8W1O - chains G and K of the 14 polymer chains in the assembly; structure by electron microscopy, 2.80 A resolution.

# Chain G
Protein: Core protein VP3
From: Bluetongue virus (serotype 1 / isolate South Africa)
Reference sequence: Q1AE73 (Q1AE73_9REOV); residue numbers follow UniProt; this construct covers 1-901
Sequence (901 residues; each row starts with the number of its first residue):
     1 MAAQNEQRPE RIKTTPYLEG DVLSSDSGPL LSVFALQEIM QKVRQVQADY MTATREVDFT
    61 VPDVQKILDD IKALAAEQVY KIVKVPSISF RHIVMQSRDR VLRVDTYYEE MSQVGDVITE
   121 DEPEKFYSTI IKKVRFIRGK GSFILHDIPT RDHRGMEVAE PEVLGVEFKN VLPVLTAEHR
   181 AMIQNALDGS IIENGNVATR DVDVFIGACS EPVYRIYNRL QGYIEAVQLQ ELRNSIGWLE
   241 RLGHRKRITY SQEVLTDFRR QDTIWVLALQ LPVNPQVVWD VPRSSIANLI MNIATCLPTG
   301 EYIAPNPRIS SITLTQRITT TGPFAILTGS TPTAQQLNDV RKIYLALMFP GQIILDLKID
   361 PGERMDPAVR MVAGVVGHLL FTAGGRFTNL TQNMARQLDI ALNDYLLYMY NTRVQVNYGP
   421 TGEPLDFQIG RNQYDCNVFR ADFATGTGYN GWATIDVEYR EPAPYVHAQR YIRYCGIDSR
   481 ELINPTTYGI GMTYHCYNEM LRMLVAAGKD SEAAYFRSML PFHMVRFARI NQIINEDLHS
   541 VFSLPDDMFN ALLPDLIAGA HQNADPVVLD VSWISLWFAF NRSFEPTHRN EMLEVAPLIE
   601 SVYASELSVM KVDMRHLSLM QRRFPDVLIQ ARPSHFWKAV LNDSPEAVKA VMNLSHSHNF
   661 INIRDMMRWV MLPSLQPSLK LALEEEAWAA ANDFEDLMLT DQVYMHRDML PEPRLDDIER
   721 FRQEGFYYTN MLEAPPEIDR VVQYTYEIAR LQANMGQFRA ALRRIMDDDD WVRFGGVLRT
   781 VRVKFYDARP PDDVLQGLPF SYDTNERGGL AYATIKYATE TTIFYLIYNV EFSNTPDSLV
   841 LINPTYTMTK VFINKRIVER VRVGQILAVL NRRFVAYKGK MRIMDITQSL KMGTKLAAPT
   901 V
Unresolved in the structure: 1-25, 44-55
What the authors report for this chain:
  - mutagenesis - R431F: abolished growth in response to reverse genetics method

# Chain K
Protein: RNA-directed RNA polymerase
From: Bluetongue virus (serotype 1 / isolate South Africa)
Notes: EC 2.7.7.48
Reference sequence: W0G557 (W0G557_9REOV); residues 1-1302 here = UniProt positions 1-1302
Sequence (1302 residues; row label = number of the first residue in the row):
     1 MVAITVQGAQ LIKRVVERFY PGIAFNINEG ACYIYKFSDH IRRIRMKHGT KYRRQAEEII
    61 RNISLRKERL YGIPVLDEVE WKYVFDGQTF QSYAFEVYVN SILPWSELDP EEEFLRNYRV
   121 SREMTEVEKF IEFRAKNEMQ IYGDIPIKVW CCFINELSAE LKHVPLGMQV MADFVNRFDS
   181 PFHQGNRDLS NLEDFQVAYT TPLLFEMCCM ESILEFNIKM RMREEEISAL EFGDMKVDPV
   241 GLLREFFILC LPHPKKINNV LRAPYSWFVK MWGVGADPIV VLQSTAGDDR NSKDVFYDKF
   301 RTEPNRYKAL FRSSFYNESR RMNEEKILEA VKYSQKLGSH DRRLPLFEKM LKTVYTTPFY
   361 PHKSSNMILA SFLLSIQTIT GYGRAWVKNV STEFDKQLKP NPSNLVQDVS DLTREFFKQA
   421 YVEAKERREE IVKPEDLYTS MLRLARNTSS GFSTEIYVKK RFGPRLRDKD LIKINSRIKA
   481 LVIFTKGHTV FTDEELHKKY NSVELYQTKG SRDVPIKATR TIYSINLSVL VPQLIVTLPL
   541 NEYFSRVGGI TSPDYKKIGG KVIVGDLEAT GSRVMDAADC FRNSADRDIF TIAIDYSEYD
   601 THLTRHNFRT GMLQGIREAM APYRDLRYEG YTLEQIIDFG YGEGRVANTL WNGKRRLFKT
   661 TFDAYIRLDE SERDKGSFKV PKGVLPVSSV DVANRIAVDK GFDTLIAATD GSDLALIDTH
   721 LSGENSTLIA NSMHNMAIGT LMQREVGREQ PGVLTFLSEQ YVGDDTLFYT KLHTTDTKVF
   781 DKVAASIFDT VAKCGHEASP SKTMMTPYSV EKTQTHAKQG CYVPQDRMMI ISSERRKDIE
   841 DVQGYVRSQV QTMITKVSRG FCHDLAQLIL MLKTTFIGAW KMKRTIKEDA MYRDRKFDSN
   901 DEDGFTLIQI RNPLALYVPI GWNGYGAHPA ALNIVMTEEM YVDSIMISKL DEIMAPIRRI
   961 VHDIPPCWNE TQGDKRGLIS ATKMSFFSKM ARPAVQAALS DPQIINLVEE LPLGEFSPGR
  1021 ISRTMMHSAL LKESSARTLL SSGYELEYQK ALNSWITQVS MRLGEESGVI STSYAKLFDV
  1081 YFEGELDGAP HMFPDQNLSP QFYIQKMMIG PRVSSRVRNS YVDRIDVILR KDVVMRGFIT
  1141 ANTILNVIEK LGTNHSVGDL VTVFTLMNIE TRVAEELAEY MTSEKIRFDA LKLLKKGIAG
  1201 DEFTMSLNVA TQDFIDTYLA YPYQLTKTEV DAISLYCTQM IMLRAALGLP KKKMKIVVTD
  1261 DAKKRYKIRL QRFRTHVPKI KVLKKLIDPN RMTVRNLENQ FV
Unresolved in the structure: 1, 445-447, 463-470

# How chain G and chain K interact
Pairs across the interface (29):
  Asp26(G) - Arg1244(K)  salt bridge
  Asp26(G) - Leu1249(K)
  Asp26(G) - Lys1252(K)  salt bridge
  Pro29(G) - Val1080(K)
  Leu30(G) - Asp943(K)
  Leu30(G) - Asp1079(K)
  Leu30(G) - Val1080(K)  hydrogen bond (backbone-backbone)
  Leu30(G) - Phe1082(K)  hydrophobic
  Leu30(G) - Tyr1236(K)
  Leu30(G) - Met1240(K)  hydrophobic
  Leu31(G) - Lys1076(K)  hydrogen bond (backbone-side chain)
  Leu31(G) - Asp1079(K)
  Ser32(G) - Lys1076(K)
  Ser32(G) - Phe1078(K)
  Ser32(G) - Asp1079(K)  hydrogen bond (backbone-side chain)
  Val33(G) - Met1061(K)  hydrophobic
  Val33(G) - Leu1063(K)  hydrophobic
  Val33(G) - Lys1076(K)  hydrogen bond (backbone-backbone)
  Phe34(G) - Leu1077(K)  hydrophobic
  Phe34(G) - Lys1267(K)
  Arg308(G) - Asp1260(K)  salt bridge
  Arg308(G) - Val1302(K)  hydrogen bond (side chain-backbone)
  Ser311(G) - Asn1299(K)  hydrogen bond
  Ser311(G) - Val1302(K)
  Thr315(G) - Asn1299(K)  hydrogen bond (backbone-side chain)
  Ile318(G) - Met1292(K)  hydrophobic
  Ile318(G) - Arg1295(K)  hydrogen bond (backbone-side chain)
  Ile318(G) - Asn1296(K)
  Thr320(G) - Arg1295(K)
Other interface residues (no listed pair), chain G (17 interface residues in all): Ser27, Glu38, Pro307, Thr319, Thr321
Other interface residues (no listed pair), chain K (27 interface residues in all): Met946, Ile947, Tyr1081, Arg1265, Ile1268, Glu1298

# In short
Chain G and chain K form an interface of 17 and 27 residues respectively, with 8 hydrogen bonds and 3 salt
bridges. Polar pairs include Asp26(G)-Arg1244(K), Asp26(G)-Lys1252(K) and Arg308(G)-Asp1260(K). From the
paper: R431F of chain G abolishes growth in response to reverse genetics method.
Chain G is Core protein VP3 and chain K is RNA-directed RNA polymerase, both from Bluetongue virus (serotype 1
/ isolate South Africa); the structure, Cryo-EM structure of BTV virion, was determined by electron
microscopy, deposited together with 8W12, 8W19, 8W1C, 8W1R and 8W1S.
